PDB entry 4RDZ | X-ray diffraction, 1.80 A resolution | chains A and B

Chain A (and B):
Molecule: Parathion hydrolase
Organism: Vulcanisaeta moutnovskia
Notes: chain B of this document is another copy of the same molecule, construct and numbering; everything in this record applies to it too
UniProt: F0QXN6 (F0QXN6_VULM7); residue numbers follow UniProt; this construct covers 1-315
Amino-acid sequence (316 residues; row label = number of the first residue in the row; numbering starts at 0):
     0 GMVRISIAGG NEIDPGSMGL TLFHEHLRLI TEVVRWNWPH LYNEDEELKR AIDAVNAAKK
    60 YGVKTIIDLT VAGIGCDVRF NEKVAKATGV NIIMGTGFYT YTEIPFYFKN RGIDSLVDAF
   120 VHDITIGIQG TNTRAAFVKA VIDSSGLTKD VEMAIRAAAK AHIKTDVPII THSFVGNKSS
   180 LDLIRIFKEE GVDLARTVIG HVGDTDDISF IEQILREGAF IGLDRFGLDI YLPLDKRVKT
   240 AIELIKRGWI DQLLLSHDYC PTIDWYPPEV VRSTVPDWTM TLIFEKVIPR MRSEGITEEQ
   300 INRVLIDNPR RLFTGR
Unresolved in the structure: 315 (chain B: fully traced)
Modified residues: Lys138 (lysine nz-carboxylic acid; KCX)
Differences from the reference sequence: expression tag (0)
Bound ions: Co2+ site 1: His23, His25, Lys138, Asp257 (together with myristic acid); Co2+ site 2: Lys138, His171, His200 (together with myristic acid)
What the authors report for this chain:
  - conformationally variable residues (loop rearrangement): Ile229, Tyr230, Tyr265, Val269, Val270, Thr273

Chain A / chain B interface:
Pairs across the interface - 71 pairs, chain A then chain B:
  Ile29(A) - Trp35(B)  hydrophobic
  Glu31(A) - Val32(B)
  Glu31(A) - Trp35(B)
  Glu31(A) - Asn36(B)
  Val32(A) - Glu31(B)
  Val32(A) - Gly72(B)
  Val32(A) - Phe97(B)  hydrophobic
  Val32(A) - Pro104(B)  hydrophobic
  Val33(A) - Pro104(B)  hydrophobic
  Arg34(A) - Trp35(B)
  Trp35(A) - Ile29(B)  hydrophobic
  Trp35(A) - Glu31(B)
  Trp35(A) - Arg34(B)
  Trp35(A) - Gly74(B)
  Trp35(A) - Cys75(B)  hydrogen bond (side chain-backbone)
  Trp35(A) - Gln128(B)
  Asn36(A) - Glu31(B)
  Asn36(A) - Ala71(B)
  Asn36(A) - Cys75(B)
  Asn36(A) - Gln128(B)
  Trp37(A) - Ala71(B)  hydrophobic
  Trp37(A) - Gly96(B)
  Trp37(A) - Phe97(B)  hydrophobic
  Trp37(A) - Phe107(B)  hydrophobic
  Trp37(A) - Ala118(B)
  Trp37(A) - Asp122(B)  hydrogen bond
  Pro38(A) - Gln128(B)
  His39(A) - His121(B)
  Leu40(A) - Tyr106(B)
  Tyr41(A) - Tyr106(B)
  Ala71(A) - Asn36(B)
  Ala71(A) - Trp37(B)  hydrophobic
  Gly72(A) - Val32(B)
  Gly74(A) - Trp35(B)
  Cys75(A) - Trp35(B)  hydrogen bond (backbone-side chain)
  Cys75(A) - Asn36(B)
  Gly96(A) - Trp37(B)
  Phe97(A) - Val32(B)  hydrophobic
  Tyr100(A) - Phe105(B)  hydrophobic
  Thr101(A) - Glu102(B)  hydrogen bond
  Glu102(A) - Thr101(B)  hydrogen bond
  Glu102(A) - Glu102(B)
  Pro104(A) - Val32(B)  hydrophobic
  Pro104(A) - Val33(B)  hydrophobic
  Phe105(A) - Tyr100(B)  hydrophobic
  Phe105(A) - Trp264(B)  hydrophobic
  Tyr106(A) - Leu40(B)
  Tyr106(A) - Tyr41(B)
  Tyr106(A) - Asp263(B)
  Phe107(A) - Trp37(B)  hydrophobic
  Asn109(A) - Trp264(B)  hydrogen bond (side chain-backbone)
  Asn109(A) - Tyr265(B)
  Arg110(A) - Asp263(B)  hydrogen bond (side chain-backbone)
  Arg110(A) - Trp264(B)
  Arg110(A) - Tyr265(B)
  Arg110(A) - Pro266(B)
  Ala118(A) - Trp37(B)
  Phe119(A) - Trp37(B)  hydrophobic
  His121(A) - His39(B)
  Asp122(A) - Trp37(B)  hydrogen bond
  Gln128(A) - Trp35(B)
  Gln128(A) - Asn36(B)
  Gln128(A) - Pro38(B)
  Asp263(A) - Tyr106(B)
  Asp263(A) - Arg110(B)  hydrogen bond (backbone-side chain)
  Trp264(A) - Phe105(B)  hydrophobic
  Trp264(A) - Asn109(B)  hydrogen bond (backbone-side chain)
  Trp264(A) - Arg110(B)
  Tyr265(A) - Asn109(B)
  Tyr265(A) - Arg110(B)
  Pro266(A) - Arg110(B)
Other interface residues (no listed pair), chain A (39 interface residues in all): Thr30, Thr95, Gly129
Other interface residues (no listed pair), chain B (40 interface residues in all): Thr30, Val70, Thr95, Phe119, Gly129

Overview:
39 residues of chain A face 40 of chain B across their interface, with 10 hydrogen bonds. Among the polar
pairs are Trp35(A)-Cys75(B), Trp37(A)-Asp122(B) and Thr101(A)-Glu102(B). The Co2+ site 1 is built by His23(A),
His25(A), Lys138(A) and Asp257(A). The paper reports conformational variability at Ile229(A), Tyr230(A) and
Tyr265(A) among others.
Both chains are Parathion hydrolase (Vulcanisaeta moutnovskia). Entry 4RDZ (Crystal structure of VmoLac in P64
space group) was determined by X-ray diffraction (same publication as 4RE0).
